PDB entry 1WMU | X-ray diffraction, 1.65 A resolution | chains A and B

[Chain A]
Protein: Hemoglobin D alpha chain
Organism: Dipsochelys dussumieri
Reference sequence: P83134 (HBAD_ALDEL); residues 1-141 here = UniProt positions 1-141
Chain sequence (141 residues; numbered 1 to 141; the number before each row is that of its first residue):
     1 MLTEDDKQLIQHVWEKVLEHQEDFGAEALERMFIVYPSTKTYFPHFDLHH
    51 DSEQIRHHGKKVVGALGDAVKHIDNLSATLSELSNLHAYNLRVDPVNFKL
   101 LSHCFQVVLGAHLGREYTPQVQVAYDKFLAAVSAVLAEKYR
Curated features (UniProtKB/Swiss-Prot):
  - binding site (O2): His58
  - binding site (heme b): His87
Bound ions: heme Fe near His87 (its only coordinating residue here)
Small-molecule neighbours: heme (HEM): Met32, Thr39, Tyr42, Phe43, His45, Phe46, His58, Lys61, Val62, Ala65, Leu66, Leu83, Leu86, His87, Leu91, Val93, Asn97, Phe98, Leu101, Leu136

[Chain B]
Protein: Hemoglobin A and D beta chain
Organism: Dipsochelys dussumieri
Reference sequence: P83133 (HBB_ALDEL); residue numbers follow UniProt; this construct covers 1-146
Chain sequence (146 residues; numbered 1 to 146; the number before each row is that of its first residue):
     1 VHWTSEEKQYITSLWAKVNVGEVGGEALARLLIVYPWTQRFFASFGNLSS
    51 ANAILHNAKVLAHGQKVLTSFGEAVKNLDNIKKTFAQLSELHCEKLHVDP
   101 ENFKLLGNILIIVLATHFPKEFTPASQAAWTKLVNAVAHALALGYH
Curated features (UniProtKB/Swiss-Prot):
  - binding site (heme b): His63, His92
Bound ions: heme Fe near His92 (its only coordinating residue here)
Small-molecule neighbours: heme (HEM): Leu31, Thr38, Phe41, Phe42, Phe45, Lys59, His63, Lys66, Val67, Ser70, Phe71, Phe85, Leu88, Leu91, His92, Leu96, Val98, Asn102, Phe103, Leu106, Val137, Leu141

[How chain A and chain B interact]
Contacting residue pairs - 37 pairs, chain A then chain B:
  Arg31(A) - Phe122(B)  hydrogen bond (side chain-backbone)
  Arg31(A) - Thr123(B)
  Arg31(A) - Pro124(B)
  Arg31(A) - Gln127(B)  hydrogen bond
  Ile34(A) - Pro124(B)  hydrophobic
  Val35(A) - Pro124(B)
  Val35(A) - Gln127(B)
  Val35(A) - Ala128(B)
  Val35(A) - Thr131(B)
  Tyr36(A) - Thr131(B)
  His103(A) - Asn108(B)
  His103(A) - Ile111(B)
  His103(A) - Ile112(B)
  Gln106(A) - Ile112(B)
  Val107(A) - Ile111(B)  hydrophobic
  Val107(A) - Ala115(B)
  Val107(A) - Gln127(B)
  Gly110(A) - Ala115(B)
  Gly110(A) - Thr116(B)
  Ala111(A) - Ala115(B)
  Ala111(A) - Pro119(B)
  Gly114(A) - Thr116(B)
  Tyr117(A) - Arg30(B)  hydrogen bond (backbone-side chain)
  Tyr117(A) - Ile112(B)  hydrophobic
  Tyr117(A) - Thr116(B)
  Thr118(A) - Arg30(B)  hydrogen bond (backbone-side chain)
  Pro119(A) - Arg30(B)
  Pro119(A) - Ile33(B)  hydrophobic
  Pro119(A) - Leu55(B)  hydrophobic
  Gln120(A) - Asn52(B)  hydrogen bond
  Gln122(A) - Arg30(B)  hydrogen bond
  Gln122(A) - Val34(B)
  Gln122(A) - Ile112(B)
  Val123(A) - Ile33(B)  hydrophobic
  Val123(A) - Val34(B)  hydrophobic
  Asp126(A) - Val34(B)
  Asp126(A) - Tyr35(B)
Also at the interface, not in a pair above, chain A (19 interface residues in all): Cys104, Arg115
Also at the interface, not in a pair above, chain B (22 interface residues in all): Glu26, Ala51, Ile109, Ala125

[Overview]
Chain A and chain B form an interface of 19 and 22 residues respectively, with 6 hydrogen bonds. Polar pairs
include Arg31(A)-Phe122(B), Arg31(A)-Gln127(B) and Tyr117(A)-Arg30(B). Bound to chain A: heme. Chain B binds
heme.
Here chain A is Hemoglobin D alpha chain and chain B is Hemoglobin A and D beta chain, both from Dipsochelys
dussumieri. Entry 1WMU (Crystal Structure of Hemoglobin D from the Aldabra Giant Tortoise, Geochelone
gigantea, at 1.65 A resolution) was determined by X-ray diffraction.
